PDB entry 7JPS | electron microscopy, 4.40 A resolution (low resolution: residue-level contacts below are approximate; hydrogen-bond / salt-bridge calls are withheld) | chains A and E of the 7 polymer chains in the assembly

== Chain A ==
Name: Origin recognition complex subunit 1
From: Homo sapiens
UniProt: Q13415 (ORC1_HUMAN); residues 471-861 here = UniProt positions 471-861
Amino-acid sequence (392 residues; row label = number of the first residue in the row):
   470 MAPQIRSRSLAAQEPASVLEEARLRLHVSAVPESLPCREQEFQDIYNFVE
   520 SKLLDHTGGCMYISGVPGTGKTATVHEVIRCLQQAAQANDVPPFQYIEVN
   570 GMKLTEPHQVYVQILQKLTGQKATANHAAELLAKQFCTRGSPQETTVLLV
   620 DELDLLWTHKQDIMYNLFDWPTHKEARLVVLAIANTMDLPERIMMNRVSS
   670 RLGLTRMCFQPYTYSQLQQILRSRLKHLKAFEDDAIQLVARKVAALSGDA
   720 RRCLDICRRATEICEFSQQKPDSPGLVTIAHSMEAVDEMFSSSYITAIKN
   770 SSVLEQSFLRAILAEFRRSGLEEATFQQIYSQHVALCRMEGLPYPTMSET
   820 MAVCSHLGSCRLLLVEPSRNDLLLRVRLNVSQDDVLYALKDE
Disordered / not traced: 470-485, 606-613, 664-673, 738-743, 861
Differences from the reference sequence: initiating methionine (470)
Bound ions: Mg2+: Thr-541 (together with ATP)
Small-molecule neighbours: ATP (adenosine-5'-triphosphate): Val-497, Val-500, Pro-501, Leu-504, Pro-505, Arg-507, Val-535, Pro-536, Gly-537, Thr-538, Gly-539, Lys-540, Thr-541, Ala-542, Asp-620, Glu-621, Ile-652, Asn-654, Tyr-681, Ile-689, Arg-693, Ala-719, Arg-720
Curated features (UniProtKB/Swiss-Prot):
  - binding site (ATP): Val-500, Gly-534 to Ala-542, Glu-621, Asn-654, Arg-720
  - binding site (Mg(2+)): Asp-620, Glu-621
  - modified residue: Ser-478 (Phosphoserine)
  - natural variant: Arg-666 (R666W: In MGORS1), Arg-720 (R720Q: In MGORS1)
  - mutagenesis: Asp-620 (D620A: Abolished ATPase activity)
What the authors report for this chain:
  - binding site for the 13-nt DNA strand: His-628, Lys-629

== Chain E ==
Name: Origin recognition complex subunit 5
From: Homo sapiens
UniProt: O43913 (ORC5_HUMAN); numbering as in UniProt (aligned over 1-435)
Amino-acid sequence (435 residues; each row starts with the number of its first residue):
     1 MPHLENVVLCRESQVSILQSLFGERHHFSFPSIFIYGHTASGKTYVTQTL
    51 LKTLELPHVFVNCVECFTLRLLLEQILNKLNHLSSSEDGCSTEITCETFN
   101 DFVRLFKQVTTAENLKDQTVYIVLDKAEYLRDMEANLLPGFLRLQELADR
   151 NVTVLFLSEIVWEKFRPNTGCFEPFVLYFPDYSIGNLQKILSHDHPPEYS
   201 ADFYAAYINILLGVFYTVCRDLKELRHLAVLNFPKYCEPVVKGEASERDT
   251 RKLWRNIEPHLKKAMQTVYLREISSSQWEKLQKDDTDPGQLKGLSAHTHV
   301 ELPYYSKFILIAAYLASYNPARTDKRFFLKHHGKIKKTNFLKKHEKTSNH
   351 LLGPKPFPLDRLLAILYSIVDSRVAPTANIFSQITSLVTLQLLTLVGHDD
   401 QLDGPKYKCTVSLDFIRAIARTVNFDIIKYLYDFL
Disordered / not traced: 1-4, 86-91, 286-303, 331-349, 434-435
Bound ions: Mg2+: Thr-44 (together with ATP)
Small-molecule neighbours: ATP (adenosine-5'-triphosphate): Val-7, Val-8, Leu-9, Arg-11, His-38, Thr-39, Ala-40, Ser-41, Gly-42, Lys-43, Thr-44, Tyr-45, Asp-125, Lys-126, Tyr-182, Ile-190, Leu-222, Lys-223, Arg-226
Curated features (UniProtKB/Swiss-Prot):
  - binding site (ATP): Gly-37 to Thr-44
What the authors report for this chain:
  - binding site for the 13-nt DNA strand: His-398

== Chain A / chain E interface ==
Contacting residue pairs - 16 pairs, chain A then chain E:
  Ser-817(A) with Glu-163(E)
  Met-820(A) with Glu-163(E); Arg-166(E)
  Ala-821(A) with Arg-166(E)
  Ser-824(A) with Arg-166(E)
  Ser-828(A) with Thr-169(E)
  Val-834(A) with Asn-168(E)
  Glu-835(A) with Asn-168(E)
  Pro-836(A) with Asn-168(E)
  Ser-837(A) with Glu-163(E); Lys-164(E); Arg-166(E)
  Arg-838(A) with Arg-131(E); Asp-132(E); Lys-164(E)
  Asp-840(A) with Lys-164(E)
Other interface residues (no listed pair), chain A (12 interface residues in all): Arg-830
Other interface residues (no listed pair), chain E (9 interface residues in all): Pro-167, Gly-170

== In short ==
Chain A and chain E form an interface of 12 and 9 residues respectively. Chain A binds ATP. Ligands of chain
E: ATP. From the paper: a binding site for the 13-nt DNA strand at His-628(A), Lys-629(A) and His-398(E).
Chain A is Origin recognition complex subunit 1 and chain E is Origin recognition complex subunit 5, both from
Homo sapiens; the structure, ORC-DNA: Human Origin Recognition Complex (ORC) with DNA bound in the core, was
determined by electron microscopy, deposited together with 7JPP, 7JPR, 7JPO and 7JPQ.
